Entry 8HKQ (electron microscopy, 2.90 A resolution); this record covers chains C and B of the 4 polymer chains in the assembly.

Chain C (and B):
Name: Potassium channel subfamily T member 1
From: Homo sapiens
Notes: chain B of this document is another copy of the same molecule, construct and numbering; everything in this record applies to it too
Reference sequence: Q5JUK3 (KCNT1_HUMAN), isoform Q5JUK3-3; residue numbers follow UniProt; this construct covers 1-1235
Sequence (1235 residues; each row starts with the number of its first residue):
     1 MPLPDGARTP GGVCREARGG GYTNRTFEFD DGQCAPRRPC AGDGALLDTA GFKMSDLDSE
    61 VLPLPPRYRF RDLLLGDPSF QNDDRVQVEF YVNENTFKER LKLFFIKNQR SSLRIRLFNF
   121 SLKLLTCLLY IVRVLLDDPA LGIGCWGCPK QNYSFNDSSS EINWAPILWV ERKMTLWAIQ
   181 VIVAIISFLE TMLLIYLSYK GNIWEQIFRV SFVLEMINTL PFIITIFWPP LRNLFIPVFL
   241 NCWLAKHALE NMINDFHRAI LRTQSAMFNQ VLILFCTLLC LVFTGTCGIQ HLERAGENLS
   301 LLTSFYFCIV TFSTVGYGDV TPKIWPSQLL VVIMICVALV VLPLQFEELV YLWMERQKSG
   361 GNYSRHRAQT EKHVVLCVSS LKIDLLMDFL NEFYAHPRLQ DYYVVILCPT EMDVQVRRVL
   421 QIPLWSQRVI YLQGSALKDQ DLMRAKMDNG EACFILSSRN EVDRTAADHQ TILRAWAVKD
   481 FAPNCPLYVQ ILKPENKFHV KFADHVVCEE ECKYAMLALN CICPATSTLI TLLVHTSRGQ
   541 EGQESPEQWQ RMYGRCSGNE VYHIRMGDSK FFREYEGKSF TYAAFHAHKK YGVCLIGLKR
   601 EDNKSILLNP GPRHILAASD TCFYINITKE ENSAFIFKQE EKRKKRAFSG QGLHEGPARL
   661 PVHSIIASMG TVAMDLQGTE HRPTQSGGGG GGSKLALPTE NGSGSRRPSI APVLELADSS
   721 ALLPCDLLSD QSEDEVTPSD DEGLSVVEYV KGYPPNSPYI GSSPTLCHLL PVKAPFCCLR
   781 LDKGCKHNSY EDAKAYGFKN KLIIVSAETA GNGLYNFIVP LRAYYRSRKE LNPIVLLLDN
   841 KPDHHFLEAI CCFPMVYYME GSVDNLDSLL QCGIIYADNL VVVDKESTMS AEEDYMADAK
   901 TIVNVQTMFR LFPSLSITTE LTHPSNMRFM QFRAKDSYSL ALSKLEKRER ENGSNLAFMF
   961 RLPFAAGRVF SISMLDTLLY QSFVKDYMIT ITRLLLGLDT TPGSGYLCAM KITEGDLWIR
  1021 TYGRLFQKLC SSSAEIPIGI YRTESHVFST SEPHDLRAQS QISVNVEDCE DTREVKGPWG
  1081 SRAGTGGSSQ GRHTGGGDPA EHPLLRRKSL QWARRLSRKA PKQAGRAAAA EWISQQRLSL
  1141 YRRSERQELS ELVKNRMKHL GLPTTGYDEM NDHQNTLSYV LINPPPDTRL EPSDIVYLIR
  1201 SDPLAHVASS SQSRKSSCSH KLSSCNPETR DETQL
Unresolved in the structure: 1-109, 259-264, 359-368, 645-709, 718-746, 1049-1128, 1169-1172, 1206-1235
Bound ions: K+ site 1: Leu532, His535, Ser537, Ser557, Asn559; K+ site 2: Ser537, Gly558, Glu560, Tyr562, Ile627; Zn2+: Cys777, Cys778, Cys785, His787; K+ site 3: Arg780, Lys783, Tyr790, Tyr796
Ligand contacts: LQ9 (N-[(1S)-1-[3-(2-methoxypyridin-4-yl)-1,2,4-oxadiazol-5-yl]ethyl]-2-methyl-5-(trifluoromethyl)pyrazole-3-carboxamide): Leu281, Gly285, Cys308, Thr311, Phe312, Ser313, Thr314, Val331, Met334, Ile335, Ala338, Leu339, Leu342
Swiss-Prot annotation at these positions:
  - binding site (Zn(2+)): His768
  - mutagenesis: Glu541 (E541D/N/A: Dramatically reduced the Na(+) sensitivity of KCNT1)

Interface between chain C and chain B:
Residue-residue contacts (90; chain C residue first):
  Asn254(C) with Gln427(B), hydrogen bond (backbone-side chain)
  Phe307(C) with Tyr317(B)
  Thr311(C) with Val315(B); Tyr317(B), hydrogen bond
  Thr314(C) with Ser313(B); Thr314(B); Val315(B)
  Val315(C) with Val315(B)
  Gly316(C) with Val315(B); Gly316(B); Tyr317(B)
  Tyr317(C) with Tyr317(B)
  Gly318(C) with Tyr317(B)
  Thr321(C) with Tyr306(B); Tyr317(B); Asp319(B)
  Pro322(C) with Tyr306(B); Asp319(B)
  Trp325(C) with Leu302(B), hydrophobic
  Gln328(C) with Tyr306(B)
  Leu329(C) with Leu302(B), hydrophobic
  Val332(C) with Phe305(B), hydrophobic; Tyr306(B), hydrophobic; Ile309(B), hydrophobic
  Leu339(C) with Phe312(B), hydrophobic
  Met354(C) with Trp353(B), hydrophobic
  Glu355(C) with Arg417(B), salt bridge; Gln421(B), hydrogen bond
  Lys358(C) with Arg417(B)
  Pro409(C) with Glu893(B)
  Thr410(C) with Glu892(B)
  Ser435(C) with Glu893(B)
  Leu437(C) with Tyr895(B); Met896(B), hydrophobic; Arg928(B), hydrogen bond (backbone-side chain)
  Lys438(C) with Gln415(B), hydrogen bond; Asp894(B), salt bridge; Tyr895(B)
  Asp439(C) with Arg928(B), salt bridge; Arg950(B), salt bridge
  Gln440(C) with Arg950(B)
  Arg444(C) with Arg418(B)
  His469(C) with Ala899(B); Lys900(B); Val903(B)
  Gln470(C) with Met896(B)
  Leu473(C) with Met896(B), hydrophobic; Ala899(B), hydrophobic; Ile902(B), hydrophobic; Phe929(B), hydrophobic
  Arg474(C) with Glu893(B), salt bridge
  Trp476(C) with Ile902(B), hydrophobic; Gln906(B); Phe929(B), hydrophobic; Phe932(B)
  Ala477(C) with Phe929(B), hydrophobic
  Lys479(C) with Ala934(B); Lys935(B); Leu940(B)
  Asp480(C) with Leu940(B); Ser943(B), hydrogen bond; Arg961(B), salt bridge
  Phe481(C) with Lys947(B), hydrogen bond (backbone-side chain)
  Pro483(C) with Leu940(B), hydrophobic
  Phe498(C) with Glu1145(B); Leu1149(B), hydrophobic
  His499(C) with Val903(B); Gln906(B); Thr907(B), hydrogen bond
  Lys501(C) with Glu1145(B)
  Phe502(C) with Ala934(B), hydrophobic; Lys935(B)
  Ser605(C) with Tyr1141(B)
  Tyr753(C) with Arg1137(B); Leu1140(B), hydrophobic
  Ile760(C) with Glu1145(B); Leu1149(B), hydrophobic; Leu1152(B), hydrophobic
  Gly761(C) with Glu1148(B), hydrogen bond (backbone-side chain)
  Pro764(C) with Leu1140(B), hydrophobic; Arg1143(B)
  Tyr824(C) with Arg1137(B), hydrogen bond
  His845(C) with Asp867(B), salt bridge; Arg1156(B), hydrogen bond
  Thr1000(C) with Tyr1141(B)
  Pro1002(C) with Arg1137(B); Tyr1141(B)
  Asp1202(C) with Arg1137(B), salt bridge
  Leu1204(C) with Ile1133(B), hydrophobic; Arg1137(B)
Also at the interface, not in a pair above, chain C (66 interface residues in all): Asp255, Ser265, Ala266, Val331, Ile335, Cys336, Glu347, Val350, Gln433, Ile472, Pro755, Ser762, Leu766, Thr1001, Gly1003
Also at the interface, not in a pair above, chain B (56 interface residues in all): Val310, Pro423, Asn904, Arg910, Asn926, Gln1136, Asn1155

Overview:
The interface between chain C and chain B involves 66 residues on one side and 56 on the other; the contacts
include 11 hydrogen bonds and 8 salt bridges. Polar contacts include Glu355(C)-Arg417(B), Lys438(C)-Asp894(B)
and Asp439(C)-Arg928(B). Ligands of chain C: compound LQ9.
Chain C and chain B are both Potassium channel subfamily T member 1 (Homo sapiens); the structure, ion
channel, was determined by electron microscopy, deposited together with 8HIR, 8HK6, 8HKF, 8HKK and 8HKM.
